Entry 9FK0 (electron microscopy, 3.22 A resolution); this record covers chains C and F of the 6 polymer chains in the assembly.

Chain C:
Protein: Envelope protein E
Source organism: tick-borne encephalitis virus-European subtype
UniProtKB: chimeric construct of A0A7M3UFX3, P29837: residues 1-429 from A0A7M3UFX3 (A0A7M3UFX3_9FLAV) positions 281-709 (UniProt number = residue number + 280); residues 430-496 from P29837 positions 710-776 (UniProt number = residue number + 280)
Chain sequence (496 residues; numbered 1 to 496; the number before each row is that of its first residue):
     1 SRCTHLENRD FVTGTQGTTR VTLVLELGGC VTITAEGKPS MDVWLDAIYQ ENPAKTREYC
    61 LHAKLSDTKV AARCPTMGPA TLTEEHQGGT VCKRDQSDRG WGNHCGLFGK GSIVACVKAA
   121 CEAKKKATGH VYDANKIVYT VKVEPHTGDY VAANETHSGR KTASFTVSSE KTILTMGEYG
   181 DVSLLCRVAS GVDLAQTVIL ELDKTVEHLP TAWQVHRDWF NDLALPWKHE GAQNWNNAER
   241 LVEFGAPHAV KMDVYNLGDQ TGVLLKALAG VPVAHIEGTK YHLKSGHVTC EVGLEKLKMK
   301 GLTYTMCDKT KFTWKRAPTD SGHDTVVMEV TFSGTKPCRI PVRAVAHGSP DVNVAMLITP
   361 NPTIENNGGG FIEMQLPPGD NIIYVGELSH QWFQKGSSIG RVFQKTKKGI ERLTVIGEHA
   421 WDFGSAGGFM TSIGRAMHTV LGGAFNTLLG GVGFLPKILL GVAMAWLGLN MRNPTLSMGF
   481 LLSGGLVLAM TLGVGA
Curated features (UniProtKB/Swiss-Prot):
  - site: A496 (Cleavage)
Covalent attachments: N-acetylglucosamine (NAG) linked to N154
From the paper describing this entry:
  - post-translational modification sites: N154
  - binding site for N-acetylglucosamine: N154

Chain F:
Protein: Small envelope protein M
Source organism: tick-borne encephalitis virus-European subtype
UniProtKB: A0A7M3UFX3 (A0A7M3UFX3_9FLAV); residues 1-75 here correspond to UniProt positions 206-280 (UniProt number = residue number + 205)
Chain sequence (75 residues; numbered 1 to 75; the number before each row is that of its first residue):
     1 SVLIPSHAQG ELTGRGHKWL EGDSLRTHLT RVEGWVWKNK LLALAMVTVV WLTLESVVTR
    61 VAVLVVLLCL APVYA
From the paper describing this entry:
  - self-association interface (contacts with another copy of this molecule); pairs are residue here / residue on that copy: K40-E33 (salt bridge)

Chain C / chain F interface:
Contacting residue pairs (12):
  E243(C) - L20(F)
  H248(C) - H17(F)  hydrogen bond
  Y255(C) - W19(F)  hydrophobic
  L257(C) - L20(F)  hydrophobic
  V452(C) - A75(F)
  G453(C) - A75(F)  hydrogen bond (backbone-backbone)
  L455(C) - Y74(F)
  P456(C) - Y74(F)  hydrophobic
  L459(C) - Y74(F)
  L467(C) - T53(F)
  M471(C) - T53(F)
  R472(C) - E55(F)  salt bridge
Interface residues without a listed pair, chain C (13 interface residues in all): G451
Interface residues without a listed pair, chain F (8 interface residues in all): V49

Overview:
The interface between chain C and chain F involves 13 residues on one side and 8 on the other; the contacts
include 2 hydrogen bonds and 1 salt bridge. Among the polar pairs are R472(C)-E55(F), H248(C)-H17(F) and
G453(C)-A75(F). The paper reports a binding site for N-acetylglucosamine at N154(C); a modification site at
N154(C).
Chain C is Envelope protein E and chain F is Small envelope protein M, both from tick-borne encephalitis
virus-European subtype; the structure, LGTV with TBEV prME, was determined by electron microscopy (same
publication as 9FOJ and 9H28).
